PDB entry 1S5C | X-ray diffraction, 2.50 A resolution | chains A and E of the 6 polymer chains in the assembly

Chain A:
Name: Cholera enterotoxin, A chain
Organism: Vibrio cholerae
Notes: EC 2.4.2.36
Reference sequence: P01555 (CHTA_VIBCH); residues 1-240 here correspond to UniProt positions 19-258 (UniProt number = residue number + 18)
Chain sequence (240 residues; row label = number of the first residue in the row):
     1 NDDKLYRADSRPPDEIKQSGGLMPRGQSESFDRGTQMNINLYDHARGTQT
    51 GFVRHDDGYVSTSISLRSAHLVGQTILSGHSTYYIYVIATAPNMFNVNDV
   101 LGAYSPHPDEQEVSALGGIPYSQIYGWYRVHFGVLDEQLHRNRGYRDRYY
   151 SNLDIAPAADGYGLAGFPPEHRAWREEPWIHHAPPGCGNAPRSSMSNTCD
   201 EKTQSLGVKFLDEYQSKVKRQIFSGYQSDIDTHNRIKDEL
Not modelled in the structure: 26-36, 50, 190-195, 235-240
Differences from the reference sequence: engineered mutation Ser-30 (Tyr in P01555)
Disulfide bonds: Cys-187/Cys-199
Bound ions: Na+: Asn-1, Thr-90, Tyr-150, Leu-153

Chain E:
Name: cholera enterotoxin B-subunit
Organism: Vibrio cholerae
Reference sequence: P01556 (CHTB_VIBCH); residues 1-103 here correspond to UniProt positions 22-124 (UniProt number = residue number + 21)
Chain sequence (103 residues; each row starts with the number of its first residue):
     1 TPQNITDLCAEYHNTQIHTLNDKIFSYTESLAGKREMAIITFKNGATFQV
    51 EVPGSQHIDSQKKAIERMKDTLRIAYLTEAKVEKLCVWNNKTPHAIAAIS
   101 MAN
Disulfide bonds: Cys-9/Cys-86

Interface between chain A and chain E:
Residue-residue contacts - 13 pairs, chain A then chain E:
  Ser-216(A) / Thr-78(E)
  Ser-216(A) / Glu-79(E)  hydrogen bond
  Lys-219(A) / Glu-79(E)
  Arg-220(A) / Thr-78(E)
  Arg-220(A) / Asn-103(E)  hydrogen bond (side chain-backbone)
  Phe-223(A) / Leu-77(E)
  Ser-224(A) / Thr-78(E)
  Gln-227(A) / Ile-74(E)
  Gln-227(A) / Leu-77(E)
  Gln-227(A) / Thr-78(E)
  Ile-230(A) / Asp-70(E)
  Ile-230(A) / Ile-74(E)  hydrophobic
  Thr-232(A) / Arg-67(E)  hydrogen bond
Also at the interface, not in a pair above, chain A (9 interface residues in all): Asp-212
Also at the interface, not in a pair above, chain E (9 interface residues in all): Lys-23, Arg-73

In short:
Chain A and chain E each contribute 9 residues to their interface; the contacts include 3 hydrogen bonds.
Polar pairs include Ser-216(A)/Glu-79(E), Arg-220(A)/Asn-103(E) and Thr-232(A)/Arg-67(E). Asn-1(A), Thr-90(A),
Tyr-150(A) and Leu-153(A) form the Na+ site.
Here chain A is Cholera enterotoxin, A chain and chain E is cholera enterotoxin B-subunit, both from Vibrio
cholerae. Entry 1S5C (Cholera holotoxin with an A-subunit Y30S mutation, Crystal form 1) was determined by
X-ray diffraction (same publication as 1S5B, 1S5D, 1S5E and 1S5F).
